Entry 7YIF (electron microscopy, 3.50 A resolution); this record covers chains A and B of the 4 polymer chains in the assembly.

[Chain A (and B)]
Protein: Potassium voltage-gated channel subfamily H member 5
Organism: Homo sapiens
Notes: chain B of this document is another copy of the same molecule, construct and numbering; everything in this record applies to it too
UniProt: Q8NCM2 (KCNH5_HUMAN); numbering as in UniProt (aligned over 1-988)
Chain sequence (988 residues; numbered 1 to 988; the number before each row is that of its first residue):
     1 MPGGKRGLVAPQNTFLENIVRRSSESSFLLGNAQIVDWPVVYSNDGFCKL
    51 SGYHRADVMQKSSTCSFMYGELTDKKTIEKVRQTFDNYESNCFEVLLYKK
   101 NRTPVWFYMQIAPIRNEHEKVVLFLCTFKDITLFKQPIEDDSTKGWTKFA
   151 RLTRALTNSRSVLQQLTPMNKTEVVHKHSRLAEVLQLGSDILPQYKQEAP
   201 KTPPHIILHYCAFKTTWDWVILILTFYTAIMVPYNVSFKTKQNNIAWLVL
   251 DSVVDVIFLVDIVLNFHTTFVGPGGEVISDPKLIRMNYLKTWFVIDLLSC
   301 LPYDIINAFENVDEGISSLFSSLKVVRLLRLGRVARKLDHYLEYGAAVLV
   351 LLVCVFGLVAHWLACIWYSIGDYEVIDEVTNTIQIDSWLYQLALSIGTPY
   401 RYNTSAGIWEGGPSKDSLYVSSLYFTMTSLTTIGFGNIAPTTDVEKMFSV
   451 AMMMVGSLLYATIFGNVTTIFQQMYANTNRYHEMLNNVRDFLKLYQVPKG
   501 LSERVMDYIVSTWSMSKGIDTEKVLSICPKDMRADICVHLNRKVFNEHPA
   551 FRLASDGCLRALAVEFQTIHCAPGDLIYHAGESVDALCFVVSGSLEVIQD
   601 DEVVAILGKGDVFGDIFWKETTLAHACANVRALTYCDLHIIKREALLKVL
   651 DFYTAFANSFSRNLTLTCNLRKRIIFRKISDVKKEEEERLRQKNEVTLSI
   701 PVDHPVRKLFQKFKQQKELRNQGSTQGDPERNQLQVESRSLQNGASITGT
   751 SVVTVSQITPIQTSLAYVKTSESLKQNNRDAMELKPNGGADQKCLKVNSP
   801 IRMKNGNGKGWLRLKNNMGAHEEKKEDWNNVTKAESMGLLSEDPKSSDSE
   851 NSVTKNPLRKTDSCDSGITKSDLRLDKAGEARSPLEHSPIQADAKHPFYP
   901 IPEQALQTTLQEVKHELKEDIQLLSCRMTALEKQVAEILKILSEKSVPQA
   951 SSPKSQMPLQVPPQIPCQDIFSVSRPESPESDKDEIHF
Not modelled in the structure: 1-10, 302-319, 404-407, 693-988
UniProt features mapped onto this chain:
  - region: His704 to Gln715 (Calmodulin-binding), Thr909 to Pro948 (CAD (involved in subunit assembly))
  - motif: Thr432 to Asn437 (Selectivity filter)
  - binding site (a nucleoside 3',5'-cyclic phosphate): Ala550 to Thr667
  - modified residue: Ser883 (Phosphoserine)
  - glycosylation: Asn403 (N-linked (GlcNAc...) asparagine)
  - cross-link: Lys785 (Glycyl lysine isopeptide (Lys-Gly) (interchain with G-Cter in ubiquitin))
Metal / ion sites: K+ site 1: Thr432 (shared with Thr432(B) of chain B; 1 residue of chain C; 1 residue of chain D); K+ site 2: Thr432, Ile433 (shared with Thr432(B), Ile433(B) of chain B; 2 residues of chain C; 2 residues of chain D); K+ site 3: Gly434, Phe435 (shared with Gly434(B), Phe435(B) of chain B; 2 residues of chain C; 2 residues of chain D)
What the authors report for this chain:
  - conformationally variable residues (side-chain flip): Tyr460, Phe464

[Interface between chain A and chain B]
Pairs across the interface (109):
  Pro11(A) - Pro573(B)
  Gln12(A) - Thr634(B)
  Gln12(A) - Tyr635(B)
  Asn13(A) - Leu633(B)  hydrogen bond (backbone-backbone)
  Leu16(A) - Ser594(B)
  Leu16(A) - Ile606(B)  hydrophobic
  Asn32(A) - Glu602(B)
  Asn32(A) - Val603(B)  hydrogen bond (side chain-backbone)
  Gln34(A) - Glu602(B)
  Gln34(A) - Lys678(B)
  Gln34(A) - Ile679(B)  hydrogen bond (backbone-backbone)
  Ile35(A) - Glu602(B)
  Ile35(A) - Phe676(B)  hydrophobic
  Val36(A) - Arg677(B)  hydrogen bond (backbone-backbone)
  Val36(A) - Ile679(B)  hydrophobic
  Val36(A) - Val682(B)  hydrophobic
  Val41(A) - Val603(B)
  Val41(A) - Val604(B)
  Val41(A) - Ala605(B)
  Val41(A) - Ile606(B)  hydrogen bond (backbone-backbone)
  Tyr42(A) - Ile606(B)
  Arg55(A) - Asp611(B)  salt bridge
  Arg55(A) - Thr667(B)
  Gln60(A) - Val604(B)  hydrogen bond (side chain-backbone)
  Gln60(A) - Ile674(B)
  Tyr88(A) - Ile679(B)
  Tyr195(A) - Glu596(B)  hydrogen bond
  Tyr195(A) - Leu633(B)
  Glu276(A) - Tyr635(B)
  Glu343(A) - His482(B)  salt bridge
  Tyr344(A) - Tyr475(B)
  Tyr344(A) - Asn479(B)
  Tyr344(A) - His482(B)
  Asp386(A) - Ser395(B)
  Asp386(A) - Ile396(B)
  Phe425(A) - Phe435(B)  hydrophobic
  Ser429(A) - Ile433(B)
  Ser429(A) - Phe435(B)
  Thr432(A) - Thr431(B)
  Thr432(A) - Thr432(B)
  Thr432(A) - Ile433(B)
  Ile433(A) - Ile433(B)
  Gly434(A) - Ile433(B)
  Gly434(A) - Gly434(B)
  Gly434(A) - Phe435(B)
  Gly436(A) - Phe435(B)
  Ala439(A) - Asn437(B)
  Pro440(A) - Tyr424(B)
  Pro440(A) - Asn437(B)
  Thr441(A) - Ser395(B)
  Thr442(A) - Ile396(B)
  Asp443(A) - Ser417(B)
  Lys446(A) - Val420(B)
  Lys446(A) - Ser421(B)
  Lys446(A) - Ile438(B)
  Met447(A) - Val420(B)  hydrophobic
  Val450(A) - Leu423(B)  hydrophobic
  Val450(A) - Met427(B)
  Met453(A) - Met427(B)  hydrophobic
  Met453(A) - Thr428(B)
  Met453(A) - Ile433(B)  hydrophobic
  Met453(A) - Phe435(B)  hydrophobic
  Met454(A) - Phe356(B)  hydrophobic
  Met454(A) - Met427(B)  hydrophobic
  Ser457(A) - Thr431(B)
  Tyr460(A) - Tyr460(B)
  Tyr460(A) - Phe464(B)  hydrophobic
  Ala461(A) - Val467(B)
  Thr462(A) - Phe471(B)
  Asn466(A) - Phe471(B)
  Asn466(A) - Tyr475(B)
  Thr469(A) - Gln472(B)
  Gln472(A) - Gln472(B)
  Gln473(A) - Asn479(B)
  Met515(A) - Leu494(B)
  Ile519(A) - Asn487(B)
  Ile519(A) - Asp490(B)
  Ile519(A) - Phe491(B)  hydrophobic
  Thr521(A) - Phe491(B)
  Thr521(A) - Tyr495(B)
  Val524(A) - Asn487(B)
  Val524(A) - Phe491(B)  hydrophobic
  Ile527(A) - Met484(B)  hydrophobic
  Ile527(A) - Val488(B)  hydrophobic
  Ile527(A) - Tyr508(B)
  Pro529(A) - Tyr508(B)
  Lys530(A) - Ile577(B)  hydrogen bond (side chain-backbone)
  Lys530(A) - Glu582(B)  salt bridge
  Asp531(A) - Arg504(B)  salt bridge
  Asp531(A) - Asp575(B)
  Asp531(A) - Leu576(B)
  Met532(A) - Arg504(B)
  Met532(A) - Tyr508(B)  hydrophobic
  Met532(A) - Asp575(B)
  Asp535(A) - Leu501(B)
  Asp535(A) - Arg504(B)  salt bridge
  Ile536(A) - Val505(B)  hydrophobic
  His539(A) - Tyr495(B)
  His539(A) - Gln496(B)  hydrogen bond (side chain-backbone)
  His539(A) - Val497(B)
  His539(A) - Pro498(B)
  Leu540(A) - Tyr495(B)  hydrophobic
  Arg542(A) - Gln496(B)
  Asp556(A) - His579(B)
  Gly557(A) - His579(B)  hydrogen bond (backbone-side chain)
  Arg560(A) - Glu582(B)  salt bridge
  Phe652(A) - Ser583(B)
  Phe652(A) - His625(B)
  Tyr653(A) - Gly581(B)  hydrogen bond (side chain-backbone)
Interface residues without a listed pair, chain A (74 interface residues in all): Thr14, Glu17, Val40, Met59, Gln197, Thr428, Phe435, Ile438, Leu458, Phe464, Gly465, Thr468, Cys528
Interface residues without a listed pair, chain B (71 interface residues in all): Val353, Leu392, Thr468, Ile509, Ala624

[Overview]
The interface between chain A and chain B involves 74 residues on one side and 71 on the other, with 11
hydrogen bonds and 6 salt bridges. Polar pairs include Arg55(A)-Asp611(B), Glu343(A)-His482(B) and
Lys530(A)-Glu582(B). Curated annotation (UniProt) lists nucleoside 3',5'-cyclic phosphate-binding residues
Ala550(A) and Thr667(A) on chain A. From the paper: conformational variability at Tyr460(A) and Phe464(A).
Both chains are Potassium voltage-gated channel subfamily H member 5 (Homo sapiens). Entry 7YIF (Human KCNH5
pre-open state 1) was determined by electron microscopy together with 7YID, 7YIE, 7YIG, 7YIH and 7YIJ from the
same study.
